Entry 2G4E (X-ray diffraction, 2.17 A resolution); this record covers chains A and B.

# Chain A (and B)
Molecule: Transthyretin
Organism: Homo sapiens
Notes: chain B of this document is another copy of the same molecule, construct and numbering; everything in this record applies to it too
UniProt: P02766 (TTHY_HUMAN); residues 1-127 here correspond to UniProt positions 21-147 (UniProt number = residue number + 20)
Chain sequence (127 residues; numbered 1 to 127; the number before each row is that of its first residue):
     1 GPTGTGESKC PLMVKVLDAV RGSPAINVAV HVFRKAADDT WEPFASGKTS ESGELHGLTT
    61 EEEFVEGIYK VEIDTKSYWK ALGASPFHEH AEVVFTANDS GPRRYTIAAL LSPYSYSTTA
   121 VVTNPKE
Unresolved in the structure: 1-9, 126-127 (chain B: 1-9, 125-127)
Construct notes: engineered mutation Ala-84 (Ile104 in P02766)
Swiss-Prot annotation at these positions:
  - binding site (L-thyroxine): Lys-15, Glu-54, Ser-117
  - modified residue: Cys-10 (Sulfocysteine), Glu-42 (4-carboxyglutamate), Ser-52 (Phosphoserine)
  - glycosylation: Asn-98 (N-linked (GlcNAc...) asparagine)

# Chain A / chain B interface
Contacting residue pairs - 44 pairs, chain A then chain B:
  Ile-68(A) with Glu-89(B)
  Lys-76(A) with Thr-96(B)
  Phe-87(A) with Phe-95(B), hydrophobic; Thr-96(B); Tyr-105(B), hydrophobic; Ile-107(B), hydrophobic; Ala-120(B), hydrophobic; Val-122(B), hydrophobic
  His-88(A) with Val-93(B); Val-94(B)
  Glu-89(A) with Ile-68(B); Val-94(B), hydrogen bond (backbone-backbone); Thr-96(B), hydrogen bond
  His-90(A) with Val-94(B)
  Glu-92(A) with Glu-92(B); Val-94(B); Tyr-116(B), hydrogen bond (backbone-side chain)
  Val-93(A) with His-88(B)
  Val-94(A) with His-88(B); Glu-89(B), hydrogen bond (backbone-backbone); His-90(B); Glu-92(B)
  Phe-95(A) with Phe-87(B), hydrophobic; Glu-89(B)
  Thr-96(A) with Glu-89(B), hydrogen bond
  Tyr-105(A) with Phe-87(B), hydrophobic
  Ile-107(A) with Phe-87(B), hydrophobic
  Tyr-114(A) with Thr-119(B), hydrogen bond (backbone-side chain); Ala-120(B), hydrogen bond (backbone-backbone); Val-122(B), hydrophobic
  Ser-115(A) with Thr-118(B), hydrogen bond (side chain-backbone); Thr-119(B)
  Tyr-116(A) with Glu-92(B), hydrogen bond (side chain-backbone); Ser-117(B), hydrogen bond (backbone-side chain); Thr-118(B), hydrogen bond (backbone-backbone)
  Ser-117(A) with Tyr-116(B)
  Thr-118(A) with Ser-115(B), hydrogen bond (backbone-side chain); Tyr-116(B), hydrogen bond (backbone-backbone)
  Thr-119(A) with Tyr-114(B); Ser-115(B)
  Ala-120(A) with Phe-87(B), hydrophobic; Tyr-114(B), hydrogen bond (backbone-backbone)
  Val-122(A) with Phe-87(B), hydrophobic; Tyr-114(B), hydrophobic
Interface residues without a listed pair, chain B (22 interface residues in all): Lys-70, Lys-76

# Overview
21 residues of chain A face 22 of chain B across their interface; the contacts include 14 hydrogen bonds.
Polar contacts include Glu-89(A)/Thr-96(B), Glu-92(A)/Tyr-116(B) and Tyr-114(A)/Thr-119(B). UniProt lists 3
L-thyroxine-binding residues on chain A.
Chain A and chain B are both Transthyretin (Homo sapiens); the structure, Crystal structure of transthyretin
mutant I84A at neutral pH, was determined by X-ray diffraction (same publication as 2G3X, 2G3Z, 2G4G and
2NOY).
